PDB entry 2VRL | X-ray diffraction, 2.40 A resolution | chains A and B

[Chain A (and B)]
Molecule: Amine oxidase [flavin-containing] B
From: Homo sapiens
Notes: EC 1.4.3.4; chain B of this document is another copy of the same molecule, construct and numbering; everything in this record applies to it too
UniProt: P27338 (AOFB_HUMAN); residues 1-520 here = UniProt positions 1-520
Chain sequence (520 residues; row label = number of the first residue in the row):
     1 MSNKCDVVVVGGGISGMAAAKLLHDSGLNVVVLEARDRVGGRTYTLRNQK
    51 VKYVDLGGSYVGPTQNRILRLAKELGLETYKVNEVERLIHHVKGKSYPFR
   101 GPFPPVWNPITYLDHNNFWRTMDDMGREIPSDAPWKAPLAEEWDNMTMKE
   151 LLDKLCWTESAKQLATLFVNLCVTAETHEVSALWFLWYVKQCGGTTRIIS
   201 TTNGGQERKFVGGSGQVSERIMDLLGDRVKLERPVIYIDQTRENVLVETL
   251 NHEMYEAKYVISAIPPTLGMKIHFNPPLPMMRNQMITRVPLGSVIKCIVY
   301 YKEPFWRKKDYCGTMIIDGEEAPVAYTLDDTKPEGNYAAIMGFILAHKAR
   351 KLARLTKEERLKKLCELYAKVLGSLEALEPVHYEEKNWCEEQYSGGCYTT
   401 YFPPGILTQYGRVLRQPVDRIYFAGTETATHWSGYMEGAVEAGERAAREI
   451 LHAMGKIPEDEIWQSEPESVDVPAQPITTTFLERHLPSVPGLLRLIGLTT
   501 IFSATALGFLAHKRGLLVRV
Unresolved in the structure: 1-2, 502-520 (chain B: 1-2, 497-520)
Covalently attached groups: flavin-adenine dinucleotide (FAD) linked to Cys-397
Residues lining bound ligands: FAD / toluene: Val-10, Gly-11, Gly-12, Gly-13, Ile-14, Ser-15, Gly-16, Leu-33, Glu-34, Ala-35, Arg-36, Gly-40, Gly-41, Arg-42, Thr-43, Leu-56, Gly-57, Gly-58, Ser-59, Tyr-60, Gln-206, Arg-233, Pro-234, Val-235, Ala-263, Ile-264, Pro-265, Leu-268, Ile-272, Val-294, Lys-296, Phe-343, Trp-388, Tyr-393, Tyr-398, Gly-425, Thr-426, Gly-434, Tyr-435, Met-436, Glu-437, Ala-439
Swiss-Prot annotation at these positions:
  - site (Important for catalytic activity): Cys-156, Cys-365, His-382
  - modified residue: Ser-2 (N-acetylserine), Lys-52 (N6-acetyllysine), Cys-397 (S-8alpha-FAD cysteine)

[Chain A / chain B interface]
Contacting residue pairs (85; chain A residue first):
  Asn-145(A) with His-178(B), hydrogen bond
  Glu-150(A) with Glu-150(B)
  His-178(A) with Asn-145(B), hydrogen bond; Pro-404(B); Gly-405(B)
  Glu-179(A) with Pro-404(B)
  Val-235(A) with His-273(B)
  Ile-236(A) with Ile-236(B), hydrophobic; His-273(B)
  Tyr-237(A) with Leu-250(B), hydrophobic
  Glu-248(A) with His-252(B), salt bridge
  Leu-250(A) with Tyr-237(B), hydrophobic
  His-252(A) with Glu-248(B), salt bridge; His-252(B)
  Thr-267(A) with Met-270(B)
  Leu-268(A) with Met-270(B), hydrophobic
  Met-270(A) with Thr-267(B); Leu-268(B), hydrophobic; Met-270(B), hydrophobic; Lys-271(B), hydrogen bond (backbone-side chain)
  Lys-271(A) with Met-270(B), hydrogen bond (side chain-backbone); Ile-272(B), hydrogen bond (side chain-backbone); His-273(B), hydrogen bond (backbone-side chain)
  Ile-272(A) with Lys-271(B), hydrogen bond (backbone-side chain)
  His-273(A) with Val-235(B); Ile-236(B); Lys-271(B), hydrogen bond (side chain-backbone); Gln-392(B); Tyr-393(B), hydrogen bond
  Phe-274(A) with Gln-392(B), hydrogen bond (backbone-side chain)
  Met-280(A) with Ala-353(B), hydrophobic; Asn-387(B); Cys-389(B), hydrophobic; Glu-390(B)
  Met-281(A) with Arg-350(B)
  Asn-283(A) with Cys-389(B), hydrogen bond (side chain-backbone); Glu-390(B); Glu-391(B), hydrogen bond (side chain-backbone); Gln-392(B)
  Gln-284(A) with Leu-291(B); Gly-292(B), hydrogen bond (side chain-backbone); Ser-293(B), hydrogen bond; Cys-389(B), hydrogen bond; Gly-395(B), hydrogen bond (side chain-backbone); Gly-396(B)
  Thr-287(A) with Thr-287(B); Pro-290(B)
  Arg-288(A) with Pro-290(B); Leu-291(B), hydrogen bond (side chain-backbone); Ser-293(B); Tyr-401(B)
  Pro-290(A) with Thr-287(B); Arg-288(B)
  Leu-291(A) with Gln-284(B); Arg-288(B), hydrogen bond (backbone-side chain)
  Gly-292(A) with Gln-284(B), hydrogen bond (backbone-side chain)
  Ser-293(A) with Gln-284(B), hydrogen bond; Arg-288(B); Tyr-410(B)
  His-347(A) with Gln-409(B)
  Arg-350(A) with Met-281(B); Gln-409(B), hydrogen bond; Tyr-410(B)
  Ala-353(A) with Met-280(B), hydrophobic
  Asn-387(A) with Met-280(B)
  Cys-389(A) with Met-280(B), hydrophobic; Asn-283(B), hydrogen bond (backbone-side chain); Gln-284(B), hydrogen bond
  Glu-390(A) with Met-280(B); Asn-283(B)
  Glu-391(A) with Asn-283(B), hydrogen bond (backbone-side chain)
  Gln-392(A) with His-273(B); Phe-274(B), hydrogen bond (side chain-backbone); Asn-283(B)
  Tyr-393(A) with His-273(B), hydrogen bond
  Gly-395(A) with Gln-284(B), hydrogen bond (backbone-side chain)
  Gly-396(A) with Gln-284(B)
  Tyr-401(A) with Arg-288(B)
  Pro-404(A) with His-178(B); Glu-179(B)
  Gly-405(A) with His-178(B)
  Gln-409(A) with His-347(B); Arg-350(B), hydrogen bond
  Tyr-410(A) with Ser-293(B); Arg-350(B)
Other interface residues (no listed pair), chain A (47 interface residues in all): Thr-147, Pro-234, Pro-277, Ile-406
Other interface residues (no listed pair), chain B (49 interface residues in all): Thr-147, Lys-149, Pro-234, Pro-277, Val-289, Ile-406

[Overview]
The interface between chain A and chain B involves 47 residues on one side and 49 on the other, with 28
hydrogen bonds and 2 salt bridges. Polar contacts include Glu-248(A)/His-252(B), Asn-145(A)/His-178(B) and
Met-270(A)/Lys-271(B). Bound to chain A: FAD / toluene.
Both chains are Amine oxidase [flavin-containing] B (Homo sapiens). Entry 2VRL (Structure of human MAO B in
complex with benzylhydrazine) was determined by X-ray diffraction (same publication as 2VRM).
